Entry 8XKY (electron microscopy, 3.42 A resolution); this record covers chains B and A of the 10 polymer chains in the assembly.

Chain B:
Name: Mitochondrial import receptor subunit TOM22
From: Saccharomyces cerevisiae
UniProtKB: P49334 (TOM22_YEAST); residues 1-152 here = UniProt positions 1-152
Chain sequence (172 residues; row label = number of the first residue in the row):
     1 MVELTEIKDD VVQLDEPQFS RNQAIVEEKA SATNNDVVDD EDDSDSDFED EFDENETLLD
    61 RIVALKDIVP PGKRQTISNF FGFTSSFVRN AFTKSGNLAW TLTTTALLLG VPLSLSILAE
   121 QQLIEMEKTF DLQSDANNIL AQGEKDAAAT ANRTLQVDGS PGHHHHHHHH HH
Unresolved in the structure: 1-85, 136-172
Sequence notes: expression tag (153-172)
Curated features (UniProtKB/Swiss-Prot):
  - modified residue (Phosphoserine): Ser44, Ser46

Chain A:
Name: Mitochondrial import receptor subunit TOM40
From: Saccharomyces cerevisiae
UniProtKB: P23644 (TOM40_YEAST); residues 1-387 here = UniProt positions 1-387
Chain sequence (387 residues; numbered 1 to 387; the number before each row is that of its first residue):
     1 MSAPTPLAEA SQIPTIPALS PLTAKQSKGN FFSSNPISSF VVDTYKQLHS HRQSLELVNP
    61 GTVENLNKEV SRDVFLSQYF FTGLRADLNK AFSMNPAFQT SHTFSIGSQA LPKYAFSALF
   121 ANDNLFAQGN IDNDLSVSGR LNYGWDKKNI SKVNLQISDG QPTMCQLEQD YQASDFSVNV
   181 KTLNPSFSEK GEFTGVAVAS FLQSVTPQLA LGLETLYSRT DGSAPGDAGV SYLTRYVSKK
   241 QDWIFSGQLQ ANGALIASLW RKVAQNVEAG IETTLQAGMV PITDPLMGTP IGIQPTVEGS
   301 TTIGAKYEYR QSVYRGTLDS NGKVACFLER KVLPTLSVLF CGEIDHFKND TKIGCGLQFE
   361 TAGNQELLML QQGLDADGNP LQALPQL
Unresolved in the structure: 1-48, 277-294, 374-387

How chain B and chain A interact:
Residue-residue contacts (26):
  Trp100(B) - His346(A)
  Trp100(B) - Asn349(A)
  Thr101(B) - His346(A)
  Thr104(B) - Ile344(A)
  Thr105(B) - Val324(A)
  Thr105(B) - His346(A)  hydrogen bond
  Leu108(B) - Cys326(A)
  Leu108(B) - Ile344(A)  hydrophobic
  Leu109(B) - Tyr314(A)  hydrogen bond (backbone-side chain)
  Leu109(B) - Val324(A)  hydrophobic
  Leu109(B) - Ala325(A)
  Pro112(B) - Tyr314(A)  hydrophobic
  Pro112(B) - Cys326(A)  hydrophobic
  Pro112(B) - Leu328(A)
  Leu113(B) - Tyr307(A)  hydrophobic
  Leu113(B) - Tyr314(A)
  Ser116(B) - Ser312(A)  hydrogen bond
  Ser116(B) - Leu328(A)
  Ile117(B) - Tyr309(A)
  Ala119(B) - Gln311(A)
  Ala119(B) - Arg330(A)
  Glu120(B) - Tyr309(A)
  Glu120(B) - Arg310(A)  salt bridge
  Glu120(B) - Gln311(A)
  Leu123(B) - Arg310(A)
  Leu123(B) - Gln311(A)
Other interface residues (no listed pair), chain B (14 interface residues in all): Gly110
Other interface residues (no listed pair), chain A (19 interface residues in all): Gly316, Thr317, Phe340, Gly342, Glu343

Overview:
14 residues of chain B and 19 residues of chain A are in contact; the contacts include 3 hydrogen bonds and 1
salt bridge. Polar contacts include Glu120(B)-Arg310(A), Thr105(B)-His346(A) and Leu109(B)-Tyr314(A).
Chain B is Mitochondrial import receptor subunit TOM22 and chain A is Mitochondrial import receptor subunit
TOM40, both from Saccharomyces cerevisiae; the structure, Structure of the TOM40 complex annealed, was
determined by electron microscopy.
